PDB entry 7EKF | X-ray diffraction, 2.85 A resolution | chains A and B

== Chain A ==
Molecule: Angiotensin-converting enzyme 2
Source organism: Homo sapiens
Notes: EC 3.4.17.23, 3.4.17.-
Reference sequence: Q9BYF1 (ACE2_HUMAN); residue numbers follow UniProt; this construct covers 19-615
Chain sequence (603 residues; row label = number of the first residue in the row):
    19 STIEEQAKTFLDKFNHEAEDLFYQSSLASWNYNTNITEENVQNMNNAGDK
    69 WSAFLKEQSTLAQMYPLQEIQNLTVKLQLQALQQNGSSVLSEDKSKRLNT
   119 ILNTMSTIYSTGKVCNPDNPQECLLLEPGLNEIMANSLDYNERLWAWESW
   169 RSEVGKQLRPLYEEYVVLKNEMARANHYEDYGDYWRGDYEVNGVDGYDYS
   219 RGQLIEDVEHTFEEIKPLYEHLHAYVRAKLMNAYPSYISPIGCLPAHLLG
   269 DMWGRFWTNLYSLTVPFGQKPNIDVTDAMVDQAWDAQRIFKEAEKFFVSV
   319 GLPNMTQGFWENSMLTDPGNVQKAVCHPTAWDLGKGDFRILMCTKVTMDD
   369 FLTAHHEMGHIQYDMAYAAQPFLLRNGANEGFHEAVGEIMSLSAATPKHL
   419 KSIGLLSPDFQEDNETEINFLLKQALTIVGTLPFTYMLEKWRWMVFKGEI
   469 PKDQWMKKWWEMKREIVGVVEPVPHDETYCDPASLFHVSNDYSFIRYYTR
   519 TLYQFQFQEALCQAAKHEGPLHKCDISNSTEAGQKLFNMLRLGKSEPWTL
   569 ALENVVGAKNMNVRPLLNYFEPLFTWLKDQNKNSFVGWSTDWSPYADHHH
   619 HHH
Unresolved in the structure: 615-621
Differences from the reference sequence: expression tag (616-621)
Cystine bridges: C133-C141, C344-C361, C530-C542
Covalently attached groups: N-acetylglucosamine (NAG) linked to N53, N90, N322, N546
Bound ions: Zn2+: H374, H378, E402
Curated features (UniProtKB/Swiss-Prot):
  - region (Interaction with SARS-CoV spike glycoprotein): D30 to Y41, M82 to P84, K353 to R357
  - active site: E375 (Proton acceptor), H505 (Proton donor)
  - binding site (chloride): R169, W477, K481
  - binding site (substrate): R273, H345, P346, Y515
  - binding site (Zn(2+)): H374, H378, E402
  - glycosylation (N-linked (GlcNAc...) asparagine): N53, N90, N103, N322, N432, N546

== Chain B ==
Molecule: Spike protein S1
Source organism: Severe acute respiratory syndrome coronavirus 2
Reference sequence: P0DTC2 (SPIKE_SARS2); residues 319-541 here = UniProt positions 319-541
Chain sequence (229 residues; numbered 319 to 547; the number before each row is that of its first residue):
   319 RVQPTESIVRFPNITNLCPFGEVFNATRFASVYAWNRKRISNCVADYSVL
   369 YNSASFSTFKCYGVSPTKLNDLCFTNVYADSFVIRGDEVRQIAPGQTGKI
   419 ADYNYKLPDDFTGCVIAWNSNNLDSKVGGNYNYLYRLFRKSNLKPFERDI
   469 STEIYQAGSTPCNGVEGFNCYFPLQSYGFQPTYGVGYQPYRVVVLSFELL
   519 HAPATVCGPKKSTNLVKNKCVNFHHHHHH
Unresolved in the structure: 319-332, 528-547
Differences from the reference sequence: engineered mutation Y501 (Asn in P0DTC2); expression tag (542-547)
Cystine bridges: C336-C361, C379-C432, C391-C525, C480-C488
Covalently attached groups: N-acetylglucosamine (NAG) linked to N343
Curated features (UniProtKB/Swiss-Prot):
  - region: R403 to D405 (Integrin-binding motif), N448 to F456 (Immunodominant HLA epitope recognized by the CD8+)
  - glycosylation: T323 (O-linked (GalNAc) threonine), S325 (O-linked (HexNAc...) serine), N331 (N-linked (GlcNAc...) (complex) asparagine), N343 (N-linked (GlcNAc...) (complex) asparagine)

== Interface between chain A and chain B ==
Contacting residue pairs (36; chain A residue first):
  S19(A) with A475(B), hydrogen bond (side chain-backbone)
  Q24(A) with A475(B); N487(B), hydrogen bond
  T27(A) with F456(B); Y473(B); Y489(B)
  F28(A) with Y489(B)
  D30(A) with K417(B), salt bridge; F456(B)
  K31(A) with F456(B); Y489(B); Q493(B)
  H34(A) with Y453(B), hydrogen bond; L455(B); Q493(B), hydrogen bond; S494(B)
  E37(A) with Y505(B)
  D38(A) with Y449(B), hydrogen bond
  Y41(A) with Q498(B); T500(B), hydrogen bond; Y501(B)
  Q42(A) with G446(B), hydrogen bond (side chain-backbone); Y449(B), hydrogen bond; Q498(B), hydrogen bond
  L45(A) with Q498(B)
  M82(A) with F486(B), hydrophobic
  Y83(A) with N487(B), hydrogen bond; Y489(B), hydrogen bond
  N330(A) with T500(B)
  K353(A) with Y501(B); G502(B), hydrogen bond (backbone-backbone); Y505(B)
  G354(A) with G502(B); Y505(B)
  D355(A) with T500(B)
  R357(A) with T500(B)
Interface residues without a listed pair, chain A (21 interface residues in all): L79, R393
Interface residues without a listed pair, chain B (20 interface residues in all): G476, Y495
The authors on this interface:
  - specific contacts: Y501(B)-K353(A) (cation-pi contact), Y501(B)-Y41(A) (pi stacking)

== Summary ==
21 residues of chain A and 20 residues of chain B are in contact; the contacts include 12 hydrogen bonds and 1
salt bridge. Polar contacts include D30(A)-K417(B), S19(A)-A475(B) and Q24(A)-N487(B). The paper describes a
cation-pi contact between Y501(B) and K353(A); pi stacking between Y501(B) and Y41(A).
Chain A is Angiotensin-converting enzyme 2 (Homo sapiens) and chain B is Spike protein S1 (Severe acute
respiratory syndrome coronavirus 2); the structure, Structure of SARS-CoV-2 Alpha variant spike
receptor-binding domain complexed with human ACE2, was determined by X-ray diffraction together with 7EKC,
7EKE, 7EKG and 7EKH from the same study.
